PDB entry 7YFE | electron microscopy, 3.40 A resolution | chains R and T of the 25 polymer chains in the assembly

[Chain R]
Molecule: RNA-directed RNA polymerase
Source organism: Mammalian orthoreovirus 3
Notes: EC 2.7.7.48
UniProt: C9E870 (C9E870_9REOV); numbering as in UniProt (aligned over 1-1267)
Sequence (1267 residues; row label = number of the first residue in the row):
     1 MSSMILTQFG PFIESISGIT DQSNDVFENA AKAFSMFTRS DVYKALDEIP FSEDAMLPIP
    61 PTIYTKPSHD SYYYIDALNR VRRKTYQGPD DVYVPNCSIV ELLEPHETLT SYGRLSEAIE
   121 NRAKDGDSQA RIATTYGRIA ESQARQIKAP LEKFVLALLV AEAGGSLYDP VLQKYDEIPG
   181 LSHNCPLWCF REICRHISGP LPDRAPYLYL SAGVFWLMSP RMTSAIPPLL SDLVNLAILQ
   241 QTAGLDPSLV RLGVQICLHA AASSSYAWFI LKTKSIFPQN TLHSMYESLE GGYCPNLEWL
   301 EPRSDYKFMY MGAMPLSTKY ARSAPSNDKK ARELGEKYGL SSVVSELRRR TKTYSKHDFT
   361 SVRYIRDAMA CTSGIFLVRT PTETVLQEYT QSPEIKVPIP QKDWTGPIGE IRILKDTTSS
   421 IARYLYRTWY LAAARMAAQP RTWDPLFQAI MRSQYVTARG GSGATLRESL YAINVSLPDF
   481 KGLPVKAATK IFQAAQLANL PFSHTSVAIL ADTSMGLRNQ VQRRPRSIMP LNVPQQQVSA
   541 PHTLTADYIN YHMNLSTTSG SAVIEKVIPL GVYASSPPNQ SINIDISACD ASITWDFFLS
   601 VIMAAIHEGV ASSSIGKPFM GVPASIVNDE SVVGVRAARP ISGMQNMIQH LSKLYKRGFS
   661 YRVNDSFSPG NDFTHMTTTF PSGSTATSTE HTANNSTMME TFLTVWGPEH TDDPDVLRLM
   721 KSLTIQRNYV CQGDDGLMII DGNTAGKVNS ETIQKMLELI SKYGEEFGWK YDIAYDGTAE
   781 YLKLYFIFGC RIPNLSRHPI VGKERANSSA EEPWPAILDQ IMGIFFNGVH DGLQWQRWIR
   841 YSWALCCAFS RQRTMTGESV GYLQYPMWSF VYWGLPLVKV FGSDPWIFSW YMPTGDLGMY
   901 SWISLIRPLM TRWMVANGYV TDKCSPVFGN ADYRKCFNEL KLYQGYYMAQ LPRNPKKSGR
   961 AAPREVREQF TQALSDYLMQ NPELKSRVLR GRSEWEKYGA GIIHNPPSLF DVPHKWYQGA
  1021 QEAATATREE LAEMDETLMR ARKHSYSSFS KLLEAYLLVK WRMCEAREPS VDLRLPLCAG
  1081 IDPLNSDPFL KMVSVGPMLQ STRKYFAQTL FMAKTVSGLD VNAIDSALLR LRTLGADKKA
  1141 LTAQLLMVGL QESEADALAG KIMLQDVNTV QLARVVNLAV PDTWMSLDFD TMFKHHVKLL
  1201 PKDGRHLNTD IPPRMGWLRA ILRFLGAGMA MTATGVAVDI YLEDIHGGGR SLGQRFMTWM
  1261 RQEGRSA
Unresolved in the structure: 1-2, 855-860, 1264-1267

[Chain T]
Molecule: 9-nt RNA strand
Sequence (9 nucleotides; row label = number of the first residue in the row):
     1 ACGAUUAGC

[Interface between chain R and chain T]
Pairs across the interface - 23 pairs, chain R then chain T:
  Arg459(R) - A7(T)  salt bridge to the phosphate
  Arg459(R) - G8(T)  salt bridge to the phosphate
  Gly460(R) - U6(T)  base contact
  Gly460(R) - A7(T)  sugar contact
  Gly461(R) - U6(T)  base contact
  Ser462(R) - U6(T)  base contact
  Ala464(R) - U5(T)  base contact
  Lys490(R) - A7(T)  hydrogen bond to the phosphate
  Lys490(R) - G8(T)  salt bridge to the phosphate
  Ser514(R) - U5(T)  base contact
  Ser514(R) - U6(T)  hydrogen bond to the base
  Met515(R) - U6(T)  base contact
  Arg518(R) - A7(T)  base contact
  Arg526(R) - A7(T)  base contact
  Ile528(R) - A7(T)  base contact
  Pro530(R) - U6(T)  sugar contact
  Pro530(R) - A7(T)  sugar contact
  Gly683(R) - A7(T)  hydrogen bond to the sugar
  Gly683(R) - G8(T)  sugar contact
  Ser684(R) - G8(T)  hydrogen bond to the sugar
  Asn807(R) - U6(T)  hydrogen bond to the phosphate
  Ser809(R) - U5(T)  phosphate contact
  Ser809(R) - U6(T)  phosphate contact
Interface residues without a listed pair, chain R (22 interface residues in all): Lys124, Gln454, Tyr455, Thr457, Ser682, Thr685
Interface residues without a listed pair, chain T (6 interface residues in all): C2, C9

[Overview]
22 residues of chain R face 6 of chain T across their interface, with 5 hydrogen bonds and 3 salt bridges.
Among the polar pairs are Ser514(R)-U6(T), Gly683(R)-A7(T) and Ser684(R)-G8(T).
Here chain R is RNA-directed RNA polymerase (Mammalian orthoreovirus 3) and chain T is a 9-nt RNA strand.
Entry 7YFE (In situ structure of polymerase complex of mammalian reovirus in virion) was determined by
electron microscopy (same publication as 7YED, 7YEV, 7YEZ and 7YF0).
